Entry 6MUU (electron microscopy, 3.00 A resolution); this record covers chains B and D of the 7 polymer chains in the assembly.

# Chain B
Protein: Uncharacterized protein Csm2
Organism: Thermococcus onnurineus
UniProt: B6YWB9 (B6YWB9_THEON); residue numbers follow UniProt; this construct covers 1-186
Amino-acid sequence (187 residues; numbered 0 to 186; the number before each row is that of its first residue; numbering starts at 0):
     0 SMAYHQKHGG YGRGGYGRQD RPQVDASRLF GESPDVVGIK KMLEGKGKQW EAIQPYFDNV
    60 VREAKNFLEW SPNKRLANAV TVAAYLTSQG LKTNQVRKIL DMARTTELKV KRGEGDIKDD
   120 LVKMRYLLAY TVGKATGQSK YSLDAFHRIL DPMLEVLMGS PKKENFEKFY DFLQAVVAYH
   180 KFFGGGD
Disordered / not traced: 0-34, 45-47, 113-116, 134-139, 184-186
Sequence notes: expression tag (0)

# Chain D
Protein: Uncharacterized protein Csm3
Organism: Thermococcus onnurineus
UniProt: B6YWC0 (B6YWC0_THEON); residues 1-290 here = UniProt positions 1-290
Amino-acid sequence (291 residues; numbered 0 to 290; the number before each row is that of its first residue; numbering starts at 0):
     0 SMDRRFYGKI VIKGKIKAVT GLHIGSQRDI SEIGGIDNPV IKDPHTGLPY IPGSSLKGRL
    60 RSLFEILVNS RLGEWREKYP SLANYSPGSC RPDNQENCGK FFNRKINRGW IHVCPDYETA
   120 LACPVCRLFG ASGKESNFPS RIIVRDAFLT KEWEEKWRAG EAITEAKIEV GIDRVTSQAN
   180 PRTNERVVAG AEFEFEIIYN VENTTHWRDD IKNLLTAMAL LEDSYLGGSG SRGYGKVKFI
   240 FDSFEFRPLD YYRTGKDEDI VSIDAREKSV SDILSGFDSL FSEVEGKLEA G
Disordered / not traced: 0, 27-30, 288-290
Sequence notes: expression tag (0)
Bound ions: Zn2+: His-111, Cys-113, Cys-125
Reported in the primary citation:
  - catalytic residues: Asp-36 (proposed by the authors, not directly observed)
  - mutagenesis - D36A, D36N: abolished catalytic activity
  - mutagenesis - H22A, K41A, R181A, G226A/G227A: unchanged catalytic activity
  - mutagenesis - K56A/R60A: decreased catalytic activity

# How chain B and chain D interact
Residue-residue contacts - 9 pairs, chain B then chain D:
  Arg-103(B) with Ile-32(D); Gly-33(D), hydrogen bond (side chain-backbone)
  Thr-104(B) with Trp-156(D)
  Leu-107(B) with His-44(D); Thr-45(D)
  Lys-108(B) with Trp-156(D); Arg-157(D)
  Gln-173(B) with Ile-32(D)
  Lys-180(B) with Ile-32(D), hydrogen bond (side chain-backbone)
Also at the interface, not in a pair above, chain B (10 interface residues in all): Arg-96, Leu-99, Val-176, Ala-177
Also at the interface, not in a pair above, chain D (8 interface residues in all): Glu-31, Ile-35

# Summary
The interface between chain B and chain D involves 10 residues on one side and 8 on the other; the contacts
include 2 hydrogen bonds. Among the polar pairs are Arg-103(B)/Gly-33(D) and Lys-180(B)/Ile-32(D). The paper
reports the catalytic residue Asp-36(D); D36A and D36N of chain D abolish catalytic activity; 7 substitutions
were tested in all.
Chain B is Uncharacterized protein Csm2 and chain D is Uncharacterized protein Csm3, both from Thermococcus
onnurineus; the structure, Cryo-EM structure of Csm-crRNA binary complex in type III-A CRISPR-Cas system, was
determined by electron microscopy together with 6MUA, 6MUR, 6MUS and 6MUT from the same study.
